1BQH - chains G and H of the 5 polymer chains in the assembly; structure by X-ray diffraction, 2.80 A resolution.

# Chain G (and H)
Protein: Protein (CD8A or LYT2 or lyt-2)
From: Mus musculus
Notes: fragment: ig ectodomain fragment; chain H of this document is another copy of the same molecule, construct and numbering; everything in this record applies to it too
UniProt: P01731 (CD8A_MOUSE); aligned to UniProt positions 28-156 over residues 1-129 (the alignment contains insertions or deletions, so no single offset holds)
Amino-acid sequence (129 residues; row label = number of the first residue in the row):
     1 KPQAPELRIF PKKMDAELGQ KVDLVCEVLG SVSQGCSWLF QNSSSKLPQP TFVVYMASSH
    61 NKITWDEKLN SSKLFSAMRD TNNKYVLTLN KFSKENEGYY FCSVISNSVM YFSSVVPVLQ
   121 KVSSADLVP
Disordered / not traced: 123-129 (chain H: 126-129)
Construct notes: conflict S123 (Asn150 in P01731), A125 (Thr152 in P01731), D126 (Thr153 in P01731), L127 (Thr154 in P01731), V128 (Lys155 in P01731)
Disulfides: C26-C102
Covalent attachments: N-acetylglucosamine (NAG) linked to N42
Curated features (UniProtKB/Swiss-Prot):
  - glycosylation (N-linked (GlcNAc...) asparagine): N42, N70

# Chain G / chain H interface
Pairs across the interface - 45 pairs, chain G then chain H:
  Q41(G) with Q41(H); P48(H)
  L47(G) with V115(H), hydrophobic
  P48(G) with Q41(H); Y99(H), hydrophobic; V115(H)
  Q49(G) with S113(H); S114(H); V115(H), hydrogen bond (side chain-backbone)
  P50(G) with F101(H), hydrophobic; F112(H)
  F52(G) with V109(H), hydrophobic; M110(H); F112(H)
  Y55(G) with S108(H)
  T64(G) with V109(H)
  E67(G) with P2(H); Q3(H); A4(H); Y111(H), hydrogen bond
  N70(G) with K1(H), hydrogen bond
  Y99(G) with L47(H), hydrophobic; P48(H), hydrophobic
  F101(G) with P50(H), hydrophobic
  I105(G) with I105(H), hydrophobic
  N107(G) with T64(H)
  S108(G) with F52(H); Y55(H); T64(H)
  V109(G) with F52(H), hydrophobic; T64(H); D66(H)
  M110(G) with L39(H), hydrophobic; F52(H); M110(H), hydrophobic
  F112(G) with L39(H), hydrophobic; Q49(H); P50(H); F52(H)
  S113(G) with Q49(H), hydrogen bond (backbone-side chain)
  S114(G) with Q49(H)
  V115(G) with L47(H), hydrophobic; P48(H); Q49(H), hydrogen bond (backbone-side chain)
  P117(G) with L47(H), hydrophobic
Other interface residues (no listed pair), chain G (26 interface residues in all): S37, L39, W65, Y111
Other interface residues (no listed pair), chain H (29 interface residues in all): S37, T51, W65, N107

# Summary
26 residues of chain G face 29 of chain H across their interface, with 5 hydrogen bonds. Among the polar pairs
are Q49(G)-V115(H), E67(G)-Y111(H) and N70(G)-K1(H). N-acetylglucosamine is covalently linked to N42(G).
Chain G and chain H are both Protein (CD8A or LYT2 or lyt-2) (Mus musculus); the structure, Murine CD8AA
ectodomain fragment in complex with H-2KB/VSV8, was determined by X-ray diffraction.
